6I52 - chains A and C of the 4 polymer chains in the assembly; structure by electron microscopy, 4.70 A resolution (low resolution: residue-level contacts below are approximate; hydrogen-bond / salt-bridge calls are withheld).

[Chain A]
Protein: Replication factor A protein 3
Source organism: Saccharomyces cerevisiae (strain ATCC 204508 / S288c)
Reference sequence: P26755 (RFA3_YEAST); residues 1-122 here = UniProt positions 1-122
Sequence (122 residues; each row starts with the number of its first residue):
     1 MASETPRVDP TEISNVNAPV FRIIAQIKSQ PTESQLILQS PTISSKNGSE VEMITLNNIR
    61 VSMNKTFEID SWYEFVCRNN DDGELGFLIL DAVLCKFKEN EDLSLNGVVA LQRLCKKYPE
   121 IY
From the paper describing this entry:
  - mutagenesis - R60E, R78E, L88D: decreased binding to DBD-A

[Chain C]
Protein: Replication factor A protein 1
Source organism: Saccharomyces cerevisiae (strain ATCC 204508 / S288c)
Reference sequence: P22336 (RFA1_YEAST); residue numbers follow UniProt; this construct covers 442-619
Sequence (178 residues; row label = number of the first residue in the row):
   442 KFIAQRITIA RAQAENLGRS EKGDFFSVKA AISFLKVDNF AYPACSNENC NKKVLEQPDG
   502 TWRCEKCDTN NARPNWRYIL TISIIDETNQ LWLTLFDDQA KQLLGVDANT LMSLKEEDPN
   562 EFTKITQSIQ MNEYDFRIRA REDTYNDQSR IRYTVANLHS LNYRAEADYL ADELSKAL
Curated features (UniProtKB/Swiss-Prot):
  - zinc finger: Cys486 to Cys508 (C4-type)

[Interface between chain A and chain C]
Residue-residue contacts - 6 pairs, chain A then chain C:
  Lys98(A) - Leu602(C)
  Glu101(A) - Arg605(C)
  Asp102(A) - Arg605(C)
  Ser104(A) - Arg605(C)
  Ser104(A) - Asp609(C)
  Gly107(A) - Ala612(C)
Also at the interface, not in a pair above, chain A (10 interface residues in all): Ile43, Leu103, Asn106, Ala110, Leu114
Also at the interface, not in a pair above, chain C (8 interface residues in all): Tyr604, Ala608, Leu615, Ser616

[In short]
Chain A and chain C form an interface of 10 and 8 residues respectively. From the paper: R60E, R78E and L88D
of chain A reduce binding to DBD-A.
Chain A is Replication factor A protein 3 and chain C is Replication factor A protein 1, both from
Saccharomyces cerevisiae (strain ATCC 204508 / S288c); the structure, Yeast RPA bound to ssDNA, was determined
by electron microscopy.
